6HVV - chains C and D of the 28 polymer chains in the assembly; structure by X-ray diffraction, 2.70 A resolution.

Chain C:
Protein: Proteasome subunit alpha type-4
Organism: Saccharomyces cerevisiae S288C
Notes: EC 3.4.25.1
UniProt: P40303 (PSA4_YEAST); residues -1 to 252 here correspond to UniProt positions 1-254 (UniProt number = residue number + 2)
Amino-acid sequence (254 residues; row label = number of the first residue in the row; numbers below 1 keep their minus sign (Met-1 is residue -1)):
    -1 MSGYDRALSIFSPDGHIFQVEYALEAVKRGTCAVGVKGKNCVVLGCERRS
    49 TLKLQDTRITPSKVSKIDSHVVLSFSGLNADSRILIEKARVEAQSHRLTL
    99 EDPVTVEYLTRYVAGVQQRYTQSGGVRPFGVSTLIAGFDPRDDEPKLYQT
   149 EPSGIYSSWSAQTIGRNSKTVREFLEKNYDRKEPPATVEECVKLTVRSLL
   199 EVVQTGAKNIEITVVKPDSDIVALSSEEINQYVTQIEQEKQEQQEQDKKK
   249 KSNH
Disordered / not traced: -1 to 0, 241-252
UniProt features mapped onto this chain:
  - modified residue: Thr58 (Phosphothreonine)

Chain D:
Protein: Proteasome subunit alpha type-5
Organism: Saccharomyces cerevisiae S288C
Notes: EC 3.4.25.1
UniProt: P32379 (PSA5_YEAST); residues -7 to 252 here correspond to UniProt positions 1-260 (UniProt number = residue number + 8)
Amino-acid sequence (260 residues; row label = number of the first residue in the row; numbers below 1 keep their minus sign (Met-7 is residue -7)):
    -7 MFLTRSEYDRGVSTFSPEGRLFQVEYSLEAIKLGSTAIGIATKEGVVLGV
    43 EKRATSPLLESDSIEKIVEIDRHIGCAMSGLTADARSMIEHARTAAVTHN
    93 LYYDEDINVESLTQSVCDLALRFGEGASGEERLMSRPFGVALLIAGHDAD
   143 DGYQLFHAEPSGTFYRYNAKAIGSGSEGAQAELLNEWHSSLTLKEAELLV
   193 LKILKQVMEEKLDENNAQLSCITKQDGFKIYDNEKTAELIKELKEKEAAE
   243 SPEEADVEMS
Disordered / not traced: -7 to 0, 118-124, 243-252

Interface between chain C and chain D:
Contacting residue pairs - 64 pairs, chain C then chain D:
  Asp3(C) - Glu117(D)
  Arg4(C) - Glu117(D)
  Ala5(C) - Val4(D)  hydrophobic
  Ala5(C) - Glu117(D)  hydrogen bond (backbone-side chain)
  Ala5(C) - Ser127(D)
  Ser7(C) - Ser127(D)  hydrogen bond (backbone-side chain)
  Ser7(C) - Arg128(D)
  Ile8(C) - Gln15(D)
  Phe9(C) - Gln15(D)
  Phe9(C) - Tyr18(D)
  Phe9(C) - Ser19(D)
  Phe9(C) - Ala22(D)  hydrophobic
  Phe9(C) - Leu73(D)  hydrophobic
  Phe9(C) - Arg128(D)
  Phe9(C) - Pro129(D)
  Phe9(C) - Gly131(D)
  Ser10(C) - Tyr18(D)
  Pro11(C) - Tyr18(D)  hydrophobic
  Pro11(C) - Glu21(D)
  Asp12(C) - Glu21(D)
  Gly13(C) - Tyr18(D)
  Gly13(C) - Glu21(D)
  Gly13(C) - Ala22(D)
  His14(C) - Leu25(D)
  Ile15(C) - Leu73(D)  hydrophobic
  Ile15(C) - Arg128(D)
  Lys35(C) - Glu52(D)  salt bridge
  Gln116(C) - Ala75(D)
  Gln116(C) - Asp76(D)
  Gln116(C) - Arg128(D)
  Thr119(C) - Arg128(D)  hydrogen bond (backbone-side chain)
  Gln120(C) - Met126(D)
  Gln120(C) - Ser127(D)  hydrogen bond (backbone-backbone)
  Gln120(C) - Arg128(D)
  Gln120(C) - Pro129(D)
  Gln120(C) - Phe130(D)
  Ser121(C) - Ser127(D)
  Gly122(C) - Ser127(D)
  Ser151(C) - Ala75(D)
  Gly152(C) - Ala75(D)
  Ile153(C) - Thr74(D)
  Ile153(C) - Ala75(D)
  Ser155(C) - Leu51(D)
  Ser155(C) - Ser55(D)
  Ser156(C) - Leu51(D)
  Ser156(C) - Glu52(D)  hydrogen bond (backbone-backbone)
  Ser156(C) - Ser55(D)  hydrogen bond (backbone-side chain)
  Trp157(C) - Thr47(D)
  Trp157(C) - Ser48(D)
  Trp157(C) - Leu50(D)
  Trp157(C) - Leu51(D)
  Trp157(C) - Glu52(D)
  Ser158(C) - Leu50(D)  hydrogen bond (backbone-backbone)
  Ser158(C) - Glu52(D)  hydrogen bond
  Ala159(C) - Leu50(D)
  Leu173(C) - Leu50(D)  hydrophobic
  Glu174(C) - Ser48(D)  hydrogen bond
  Glu174(C) - Pro49(D)
  Glu174(C) - Leu50(D)
  Tyr177(C) - Leu50(D)  hydrophobic
  Arg179(C) - Pro49(D)  hydrogen bond (side chain-backbone)
  Arg179(C) - Leu50(D)
  Arg179(C) - Leu51(D)  hydrogen bond (side chain-backbone)
  Arg179(C) - Glu52(D)
Interface residues without a listed pair, chain C (32 interface residues in all): Tyr154, Arg170
Interface residues without a listed pair, chain D (28 interface residues in all): Asp1, Ser53, Glu57

Overview:
32 residues of chain C and 28 residues of chain D are in contact; the contacts include 11 hydrogen bonds and 1
salt bridge. Polar contacts include Lys35(C)-Glu52(D), Ala5(C)-Glu117(D) and Ser7(C)-Ser127(D).
Chain C is Proteasome subunit alpha type-4 and chain D is Proteasome subunit alpha type-5, both from
Saccharomyces cerevisiae S288C; the structure, Yeast 20S proteasome with human beta2i (1-53) in complex with
39, was determined by X-ray diffraction (same publication as 6HTB, 6HTC, 6HTD, 6HTP, 6HTR, 6HUB and 30 further
entries).
